PDB entry 8W1R | electron microscopy, 3.30 A resolution | chains E and K of the 11 polymer chains in the assembly

# Chain E
Protein: Core protein VP3
From: Bluetongue virus (serotype 1 / isolate South Africa)
Reference sequence: Q1AE73 (Q1AE73_9REOV); residues 1-901 here = UniProt positions 1-901
Chain sequence (901 residues; numbered 1 to 901; the number before each row is that of its first residue):
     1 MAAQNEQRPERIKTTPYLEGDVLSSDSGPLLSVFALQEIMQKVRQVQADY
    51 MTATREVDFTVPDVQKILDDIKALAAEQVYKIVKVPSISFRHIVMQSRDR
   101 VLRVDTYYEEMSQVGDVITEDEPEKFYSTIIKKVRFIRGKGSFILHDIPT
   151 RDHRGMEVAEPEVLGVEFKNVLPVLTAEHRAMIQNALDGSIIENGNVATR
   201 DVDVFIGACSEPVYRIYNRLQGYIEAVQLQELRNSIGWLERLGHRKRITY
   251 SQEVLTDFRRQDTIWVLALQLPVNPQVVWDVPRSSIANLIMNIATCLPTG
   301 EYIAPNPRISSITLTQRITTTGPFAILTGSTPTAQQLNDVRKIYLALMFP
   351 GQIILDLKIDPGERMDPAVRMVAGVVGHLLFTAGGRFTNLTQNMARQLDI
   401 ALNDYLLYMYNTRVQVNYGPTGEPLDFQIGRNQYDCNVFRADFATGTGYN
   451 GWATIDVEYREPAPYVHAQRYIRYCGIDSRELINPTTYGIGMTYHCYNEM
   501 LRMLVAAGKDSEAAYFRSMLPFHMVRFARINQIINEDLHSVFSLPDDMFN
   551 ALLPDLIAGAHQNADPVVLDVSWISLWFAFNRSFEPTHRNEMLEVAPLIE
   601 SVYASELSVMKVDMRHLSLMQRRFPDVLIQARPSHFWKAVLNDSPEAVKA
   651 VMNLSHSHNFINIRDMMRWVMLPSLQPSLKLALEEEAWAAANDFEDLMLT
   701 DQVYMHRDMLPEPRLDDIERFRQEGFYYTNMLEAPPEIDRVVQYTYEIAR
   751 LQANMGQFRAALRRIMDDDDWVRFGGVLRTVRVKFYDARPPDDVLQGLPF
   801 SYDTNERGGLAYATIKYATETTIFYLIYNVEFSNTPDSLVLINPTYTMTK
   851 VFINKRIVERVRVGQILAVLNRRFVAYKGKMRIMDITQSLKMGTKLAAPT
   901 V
Not modelled in the structure: 1-29, 43-58
What the authors report for this chain:
  - mutagenesis - R431F: abolished growth in response to reverse genetics method

# Chain K
Protein: RNA-directed RNA polymerase
From: Bluetongue virus (serotype 1 / isolate South Africa)
Notes: EC 2.7.7.48
Reference sequence: W0G557 (W0G557_9REOV); numbering as in UniProt (aligned over 1-1302)
Chain sequence (1302 residues; numbered 1 to 1302; the number before each row is that of its first residue):
     1 MVAITVQGAQLIKRVVERFYPGIAFNINEGACYIYKFSDHIRRIRMKHGT
    51 KYRRQAEEIIRNISLRKERLYGIPVLDEVEWKYVFDGQTFQSYAFEVYVN
   101 SILPWSELDPEEEFLRNYRVSREMTEVEKFIEFRAKNEMQIYGDIPIKVW
   151 CCFINELSAELKHVPLGMQVMADFVNRFDSPFHQGNRDLSNLEDFQVAYT
   201 TPLLFEMCCMESILEFNIKMRMREEEISALEFGDMKVDPVGLLREFFILC
   251 LPHPKKINNVLRAPYSWFVKMWGVGADPIVVLQSTAGDDRNSKDVFYDKF
   301 RTEPNRYKALFRSSFYNESRRMNEEKILEAVKYSQKLGSHDRRLPLFEKM
   351 LKTVYTTPFYPHKSSNMILASFLLSIQTITGYGRAWVKNVSTEFDKQLKP
   401 NPSNLVQDVSDLTREFFKQAYVEAKERREEIVKPEDLYTSMLRLARNTSS
   451 GFSTEIYVKKRFGPRLRDKDLIKINSRIKALVIFTKGHTVFTDEELHKKY
   501 NSVELYQTKGSRDVPIKATRTIYSINLSVLVPQLIVTLPLNEYFSRVGGI
   551 TSPDYKKIGGKVIVGDLEATGSRVMDAADCFRNSADRDIFTIAIDYSEYD
   601 THLTRHNFRTGMLQGIREAMAPYRDLRYEGYTLEQIIDFGYGEGRVANTL
   651 WNGKRRLFKTTFDAYIRLDESERDKGSFKVPKGVLPVSSVDVANRIAVDK
   701 GFDTLIAATDGSDLALIDTHLSGENSTLIANSMHNMAIGTLMQREVGREQ
   751 PGVLTFLSEQYVGDDTLFYTKLHTTDTKVFDKVAASIFDTVAKCGHEASP
   801 SKTMMTPYSVEKTQTHAKQGCYVPQDRMMIISSERRKDIEDVQGYVRSQV
   851 QTMITKVSRGFCHDLAQLILMLKTTFIGAWKMKRTIKEDAMYRDRKFDSN
   901 DEDGFTLIQIRNPLALYVPIGWNGYGAHPAALNIVMTEEMYVDSIMISKL
   951 DEIMAPIRRIVHDIPPCWNETQGDKRGLISATKMSFFSKMARPAVQAALS
  1001 DPQIINLVEELPLGEFSPGRISRTMMHSALLKESSARTLLSSGYELEYQK
  1051 ALNSWITQVSMRLGEESGVISTSYAKLFDVYFEGELDGAPHMFPDQNLSP
  1101 QFYIQKMMIGPRVSSRVRNSYVDRIDVILRKDVVMRGFITANTILNVIEK
  1151 LGTNHSVGDLVTVFTLMNIETRVAEELAEYMTSEKIRFDALKLLKKGIAG
  1201 DEFTMSLNVATQDFIDTYLAYPYQLTKTEVDAISLYCTQMIMLRAALGLP
  1251 KKKMKIVVTDDAKKRYKIRLQRFRTHVPKIKVLKKLIDPNRMTVRNLENQ
  1301 FV
Not modelled in the structure: 1, 460-470

# Interface between chain E and chain K
Contacting residue pairs (12):
  Leu-30(E) / Leu-1270(K)
  Leu-30(E) / Phe-1273(K)
  Leu-31(E) / Tyr-1266(K)
  Leu-31(E) / Phe-1273(K)
  Ser-32(E) / Phe-1273(K)
  Ser-32(E) / Glu-1298(K)
  Val-33(E) / Glu-1298(K)  hydrogen bond (backbone-side chain)
  Phe-34(E) / Arg-1295(K)
  Gln-37(E) / Pro-1289(K)
  Met-40(E) / Val-1282(K)  hydrophobic
  Met-40(E) / Leu-1283(K)  hydrophobic
  Ile-318(E) / Arg-1295(K)
Also at the interface, not in a pair above, chain E (12 interface residues in all): Leu-36, Ile-39, Lys-42, Thr-319
Also at the interface, not in a pair above, chain K (11 interface residues in all): Arg-1269, Asn-1290, Met-1292

# Overview
12 residues of chain E face 11 of chain K across their interface, with 1 hydrogen bond. The hydrogen-bonded
pair is Val-33(E)/Glu-1298(K). The paper reports that R431F of chain E abolishes growth in response to reverse
genetics method.
Here chain E is Core protein VP3 and chain K is RNA-directed RNA polymerase, both from Bluetongue virus
(serotype 1 / isolate South Africa). Entry 8W1R (Cryo-EM structure of BTV core) was determined by electron
microscopy together with 8W12, 8W19, 8W1C, 8W1O and 8W1S from the same study.
